3CBF - chains A and B; structure by X-ray diffraction, 1.67 A resolution.

[Chain A (and B)]
Protein: Alpha-aminodipate aminotransferase
Organism: Thermus thermophilus
Notes: EC 2.6.1.39; chain B of this document is another copy of the same molecule, construct and numbering; everything in this record applies to it too
UniProtKB: Q72LL6 (Q72LL6_THET2); numbering as in UniProt (aligned over 1-397)
Sequence (397 residues; row label = number of the first residue in the row):
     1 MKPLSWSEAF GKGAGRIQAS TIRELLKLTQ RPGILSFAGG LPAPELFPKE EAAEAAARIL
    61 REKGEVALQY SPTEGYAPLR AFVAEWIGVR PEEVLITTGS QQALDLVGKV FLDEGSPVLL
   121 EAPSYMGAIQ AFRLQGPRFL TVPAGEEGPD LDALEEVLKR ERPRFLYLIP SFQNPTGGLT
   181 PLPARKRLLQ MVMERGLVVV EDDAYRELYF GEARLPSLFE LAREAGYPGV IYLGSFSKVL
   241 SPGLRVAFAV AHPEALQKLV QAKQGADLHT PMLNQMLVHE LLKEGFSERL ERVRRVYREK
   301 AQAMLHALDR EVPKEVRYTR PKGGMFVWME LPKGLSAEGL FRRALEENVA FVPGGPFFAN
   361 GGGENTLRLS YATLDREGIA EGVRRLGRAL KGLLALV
Not modelled in the structure: 1-4, 397
Residues lining bound ligands: N5F ((2S)-2-[({3-hydroxy-2-methyl-5-[(phosphonooxy)methyl]pyridin-4-yl}methyl)amino]hexanedioic acid): Ile22, Arg23, Leu26, Gly39, Gly40, Leu41, Gly99, Ser100, Gln101, Leu104, Tyr125, Tyr167, Ile169, Asn174, Asp202, Ala204, Tyr205, Ser235, Ser237, Lys238, Arg245, Ala247, Phe326, Arg368
Swiss-Prot annotation at these positions:
  - binding site (substrate): Gly40, Asn174, Arg368
  - binding site (pyridoxal 5'-phosphate): Tyr70, Ser100, Gln101, Asn174, Asp202 to Tyr205, Ser235 to Ser237, Arg245
  - site: Arg23 (Recognizes the side-chain carboxyl group of acidic compounds)
  - modified residue: Lys263 (N6-(pyridoxal phosphate)lysine)
  - mutagenesis: Ser20 (S20E: Strongly decreases the affinity for AAA and Glu. A mild decrease of affinity is observed for 2-oxoglutarate. Increases the affinity for leucine and 2-oxoisocaproate), Arg23 (R23A: Strongly decreases the affinity for AAA and Glu. A mild decrease of affinity is observed for 2-oxoglutarate which has the same chain length as Glu, but differs by the presence of a 2-oxo group ...)

[Interface between chain A and chain B]
Contacting residue pairs - 184 pairs, chain A then chain B:
  Trp6(A) with Phe111(B), hydrophobic; Val198(B), hydrophobic; Pro228(B); His252(B), hydrogen bond; Glu254(B); Ala255(B), hydrophobic
  Ala9(A) with Phe111(B)
  Phe10(A) with Val110(B), hydrophobic; Phe111(B), hydrophobic; Glu254(B); Lys258(B)
  Gly11(A) with Val110(B), hydrogen bond (backbone-backbone); Phe111(B); Asp113(B); Arg164(B)
  Lys12(A) with Asp113(B), hydrogen bond (backbone-side chain)
  Gly13(A) with Lys109(B); Asp113(B)
  Ala14(A) with Val110(B); Lys258(B), hydrogen bond (backbone-side chain)
  Ile17(A) with Val110(B), hydrophobic; Lys258(B), hydrogen bond (backbone-side chain); Gln261(B); Ala262(B)
  Gln18(A) with Gln261(B)
  Ala19(A) with Gln261(B); Gln264(B)
  Ser20(A) with Gln264(B), hydrogen bond (backbone-side chain)
  Arg23(A) with Ser71(B), hydrogen bond (side chain-backbone); Pro72(B); Thr73(B), hydrogen bond; Gln264(B); Leu268(B), hydrogen bond (side chain-backbone); His269(B)
  Glu24(A) with Gln264(B), hydrogen bond
  Leu26(A) with Tyr70(B); Ser71(B); Pro72(B)
  Lys27(A) with Glu74(B), salt bridge
  Gln30(A) with Pro72(B)
  Gly40(A) with Tyr70(B)
  Leu41(A) with Gln69(B); Tyr70(B), hydrophobic
  Pro42(A) with Gln69(B), hydrogen bond (backbone-side chain)
  Phe47(A) with Leu68(B); Gln69(B)
  Lys49(A) with Leu60(B); Gly64(B); Glu65(B), salt bridge
  Glu50(A) with Arg61(B), salt bridge
  Ala52(A) with Leu60(B)
  Ala53(A) with Ala57(B); Leu60(B), hydrophobic; Arg61(B)
  Ala56(A) with Leu60(B), hydrophobic
  Ala57(A) with Ala53(B); Ala57(B), hydrophobic
  Leu60(A) with Lys49(B); Ala52(B); Ala53(B), hydrophobic; Ala56(B), hydrophobic
  Arg61(A) with Lys49(B), hydrogen bond (backbone-side chain); Ala53(B); Glu54(B)
  Gly64(A) with Lys49(B)
  Glu65(A) with Lys49(B), salt bridge
  Ala67(A) with Gly243(B)
  Leu68(A) with Phe47(B); Ser241(B), hydrogen bond (backbone-side chain); Pro242(B); Gly243(B), hydrogen bond (backbone-backbone); Leu244(B), hydrophobic
  Gln69(A) with Leu41(B); Pro42(B), hydrogen bond (side chain-backbone); Phe47(B); Pro242(B); Gly243(B)
  Tyr70(A) with Leu26(B); Gly40(B); Leu41(B), hydrophobic; Ser237(B); Lys238(B), hydrogen bond; Pro242(B), hydrophobic; Arg245(B)
  Ser71(A) with Arg23(B), hydrogen bond (backbone-side chain); Leu26(B)
  Pro72(A) with Arg23(B); Leu26(B); Gln30(B)
  Thr73(A) with Arg23(B), hydrogen bond
  Glu74(A) with Lys27(B), salt bridge
  Thr98(A) with Asp267(B)
  Gln101(A) with Gln264(B); Gly265(B); Ala266(B); Leu268(B)
  Gln102(A) with Ala266(B), hydrogen bond (backbone-backbone)
  Asp105(A) with Lys109(B), salt bridge; Gly265(B); Ala266(B)
  Lys109(A) with Gly13(B); Asp105(B), salt bridge; Lys109(B); Leu134(B)
  Val110(A) with Phe10(B), hydrophobic; Gly11(B), hydrogen bond (backbone-backbone); Ala14(B); Ile17(B), hydrophobic
  Phe111(A) with Trp6(B), hydrophobic; Ala9(B); Phe10(B), hydrophobic; Gly11(B)
  Asp113(A) with Gly11(B); Lys12(B), hydrogen bond (side chain-backbone); Gly13(B)
  Gln130(A) with Gln261(B); Gln264(B), hydrogen bond; Gly265(B), hydrogen bond (side chain-backbone)
  Ala131(A) with Gly265(B)
  Leu134(A) with Lys109(B)
  Arg164(A) with Gly11(B)
  Val198(A) with Trp6(B), hydrophobic
  Pro228(A) with Trp6(B)
  Ser237(A) with Tyr70(B)
  Lys238(A) with Tyr70(B), hydrogen bond
  Ser241(A) with Leu68(B), hydrogen bond (side chain-backbone)
  Pro242(A) with Leu68(B); Gln69(B); Tyr70(B), hydrophobic
  Gly243(A) with Leu68(B), hydrogen bond (backbone-backbone); Gln69(B); Pro271(B); Met272(B), hydrogen bond (backbone-backbone)
  Leu244(A) with Leu68(B), hydrophobic; Pro271(B); Leu273(B), hydrophobic
  Arg245(A) with Tyr70(B); Asp267(B), hydrogen bond (side chain-backbone); Leu268(B); His269(B), hydrogen bond (side chain-backbone); Pro271(B)
  His252(A) with Trp6(B), hydrogen bond
  Glu254(A) with Trp6(B); Phe10(B)
  Ala255(A) with Phe10(B), hydrophobic
  Lys258(A) with Phe10(B); Ala14(B), hydrogen bond (side chain-backbone); Ile17(B), hydrogen bond (side chain-backbone)
  Gln261(A) with Ile17(B); Gln18(B); Ala19(B); Gln130(B)
  Ala262(A) with Ile17(B), hydrophobic
  Gln264(A) with Ala19(B); Ser20(B), hydrogen bond (side chain-backbone); Arg23(B); Glu24(B), hydrogen bond; Gln101(B); Gln130(B), hydrogen bond
  Gly265(A) with Gln101(B); Asp105(B); Gln130(B), hydrogen bond (backbone-side chain); Ala131(B)
  Ala266(A) with Gln101(B); Gln102(B), hydrogen bond (backbone-backbone); Asp105(B)
  Asp267(A) with Thr98(B); Arg245(B), hydrogen bond (backbone-side chain)
  Leu268(A) with Arg23(B), hydrogen bond (backbone-side chain); Gln101(B); Tyr125(B); Arg245(B)
  His269(A) with Arg23(B); Arg245(B), hydrogen bond (backbone-side chain)
  Pro271(A) with Gly243(B); Leu244(B); Arg245(B); Pro271(B), hydrophobic; Asn274(B)
  Met272(A) with Gly243(B), hydrogen bond (backbone-backbone)
  Leu273(A) with Leu244(B), hydrophobic
  Asn274(A) with Pro271(B); Asn274(B), hydrogen bond
  Leu277(A) with Leu273(B), hydrophobic
Also at the interface, not in a pair above, chain A (82 interface residues in all): Ser7, Glu54, Tyr125, Gly229, Ile231, Thr270
Also at the interface, not in a pair above, chain B (81 interface residues in all): Ser7, Pro44, Ala67, Gly229, Thr270, Leu277

[Summary]
82 residues of chain A face 81 of chain B across their interface, with 42 hydrogen bonds and 7 salt bridges.
Polar pairs include Lys27(A)-Glu74(B), Lys49(A)-Glu65(B) and Glu50(A)-Arg61(B). Bound to chain A: compound
N5F.
Both chains are Alpha-aminodipate aminotransferase (Thermus thermophilus). Entry 3CBF (Crystal structure of
LysN, alpha-aminoadipate aminotransferase, from Thermus thermophilus HB27) was determined by X-ray diffraction
(same publication as 2ZP7).
